5BPA - chains A and B; structure by X-ray diffraction, 1.79 A resolution.

== Chain A (and B) ==
Molecule: Collagenase 3
From: Homo sapiens
Notes: EC 3.4.24.-; chain B of this document is another copy of the same molecule, construct and numbering; everything in this record applies to it too
UniProt: P45452 (MMP13_HUMAN); residues 104-274 here = UniProt positions 104-274
Chain sequence (171 residues; numbered 104 to 274; the number before each row is that of its first residue):
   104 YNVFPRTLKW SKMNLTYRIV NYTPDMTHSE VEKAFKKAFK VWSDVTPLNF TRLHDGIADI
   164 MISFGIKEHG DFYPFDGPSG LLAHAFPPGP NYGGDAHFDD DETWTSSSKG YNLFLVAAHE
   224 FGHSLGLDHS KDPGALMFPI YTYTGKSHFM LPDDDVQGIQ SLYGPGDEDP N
Not modelled in the structure: 273-274 (chain B: 270-274)
Swiss-Prot annotation at these positions:
  - active site: Glu223
  - binding site (Ca(2+)): Asp128, Asp162, Asp179, Gly180, Ser182, Leu184, Asn194, Gly196, Asp198, Asp202, Asp203, Glu205
  - binding site (Zn(2+)): His172, Asp174, His187, His200, His222, His226, His232, Met240
  - glycosylation (N-linked (GlcNAc...) asparagine): Asn117, Asn152
  - natural variant: Trp207 (W207G: In MDST), His232 (H232N: In MANDP1)
  - mutagenesis: Glu223 (E223A: Abolishes enzyme activity)
Ion coordination: Ca2+ site 1: Asp128, Asp203, Glu205; Ca2+ site 2: Asp162, Asn194, Gly196, Asp198; Zn2+ site 1: His172, Asp174, His187, His200; Ca2+ site 3: Asp179, Gly180, Ser182, Leu184, Asp202, Glu205; Zn2+ site 2: His222, His226, His232
Small-molecule neighbours: 4UF (4-{[({5-[2-(ethoxycarbonyl)-1H-indol-5-yl]-1-methyl-1H-pyrazol-3-yl}carbonyl)amino]methyl}benzoic acid): Lys140, Leu185, Ser209, Asn215, Phe217, Leu218, Val219, His222, Glu223, Ala238, Leu239, Phe241, Pro242, Ile243, Tyr244, Thr245, Tyr246, Thr247, Gly248, Lys249, Ser250, His251, Phe252, Pro255

== Interface between chain A and chain B ==
Residue-residue contacts (47):
  Tyr104(A) - Ser233(B)
  Tyr104(A) - Asp257(B)  hydrogen bond (backbone-side chain)
  Tyr104(A) - Gln260(B)
  Tyr104(A) - Gly261(B)
  Tyr104(A) - Ser264(B)
  Asn105(A) - Leu230(B)
  Asn105(A) - Asp231(B)  hydrogen bond (backbone-backbone)
  Asn105(A) - His232(B)
  Val106(A) - Gly229(B)
  Val106(A) - Ser264(B)
  Val106(A) - Leu265(B)  hydrophobic
  Phe107(A) - His226(B)
  Phe107(A) - Gly229(B)  hydrogen bond (backbone-backbone)
  Phe107(A) - Leu230(B)
  Phe107(A) - Asp231(B)
  Pro108(A) - Arg109(B)
  Arg109(A) - Pro108(B)
  Arg109(A) - Arg109(B)  hydrogen bond (backbone-backbone)
  Arg109(A) - Leu111(B)
  Thr110(A) - Val106(B)
  Thr110(A) - Phe107(B)
  Thr110(A) - Arg109(B)  hydrogen bond (backbone-side chain)
  Leu111(A) - Phe107(B)  hydrogen bond (backbone-backbone)
  Leu111(A) - Arg109(B)
  Gly173(A) - Phe175(B)
  Asp174(A) - Phe175(B)
  Phe175(A) - Gly173(B)
  Phe175(A) - Phe175(B)  hydrophobic
  Pro190(A) - Phe107(B)  hydrophobic
  Pro193(A) - Tyr176(B)
  Asn194(A) - Phe175(B)
  Asn194(A) - Tyr176(B)
  Tyr195(A) - Asp174(B)
  Tyr195(A) - Phe175(B)
  Tyr195(A) - Tyr176(B)  hydrogen bond
  Gly229(A) - Val106(B)
  Gly229(A) - Phe107(B)  hydrogen bond (backbone-backbone)
  Leu230(A) - Asn105(B)
  Leu230(A) - Phe107(B)
  Asp231(A) - Asn105(B)  hydrogen bond (backbone-backbone)
  Asp231(A) - Phe107(B)
  His232(A) - Asn105(B)  hydrogen bond (backbone-side chain)
  Ser233(A) - Tyr104(B)
  Asp257(A) - Tyr104(B)  hydrogen bond (side chain-backbone)
  Gln260(A) - Tyr104(B)
  Gly261(A) - Tyr104(B)
  Ser264(A) - Tyr104(B)
Also at the interface, not in a pair above, chain A (27 interface residues in all): Lys112, His226, Leu265
Also at the interface, not in a pair above, chain B (25 interface residues in all): Pro177, Pro190, Lys234

== Overview ==
Chain A and chain B form an interface of 27 and 25 residues respectively; the contacts include 11 hydrogen
bonds. Among the polar pairs are Tyr104(A)-Asp257(B), Thr110(A)-Arg109(B) and Tyr195(A)-Tyr176(B). Ligands of
chain A: compound 4UF.
Chain A and chain B are both Collagenase 3 (Homo sapiens); the structure, X-RAY Co-structure of MMP-13 with
4-[({5-[2-(ethoxycarbonyl)-1H-indol-5-yl]-1-methyl-1H-pyrazol-3-yl}formamido)methyl]benzoate, was determined
by X-ray diffraction (same publication as 5BOT and 5BOY).
